Entry 7ADB (electron microscopy, 4.40 A resolution (low resolution: residue-level contacts below are approximate; hydrogen-bond / salt-bridge calls are withheld)); this record covers chains W and Y of the 15 polymer chains in the assembly.

[Chain W]
Protein: DNA-directed RNA polymerase subunit omega
From: Escherichia coli
Notes: EC 2.7.7.6
UniProtKB: P0A800 (RPOZ_ECOLI); residue numbers follow UniProt; this construct covers 1-91
Chain sequence (91 residues; each row starts with the number of its first residue):
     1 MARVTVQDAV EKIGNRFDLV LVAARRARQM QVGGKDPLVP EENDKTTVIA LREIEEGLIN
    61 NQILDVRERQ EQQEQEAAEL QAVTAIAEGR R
Not modelled in the structure: 1, 81-91

[Chain Y]
Protein: DNA-directed RNA polymerase subunit beta'
From: Escherichia coli
Notes: EC 2.7.7.6
UniProtKB: C3SIA2 (C3SIA2_ECOLX); residue numbers follow UniProt; this construct covers 1-1407
Chain sequence (1416 residues; numbered 1 to 1416; the number before each row is that of its first residue):
     1 MKDLLKFLKA QTKTEEFDAI KIALASPDMI RSWSFGEVKK PETINYRTFK PERDGLFCAR
    61 IFGPVKDYEC LCGKYKRLKH RGVICEKCGV EVTQTKVRRE RMGHIELASP TAHIWFLKSL
   121 PSRIGLLLDM PLRDIERVLY FESYVVIEGG MTNLERQQIL TEEQYLDALE EFGDEFDAKM
   181 GAEAIQALLK SMDLEQECEQ LREELNETNS ETKRKKLTKR IKLLEAFVQS GNKPEWMILT
   241 VLPVLPPDLR PLVPLDGGRF ATSDLNDLYR RVINRNNRLK RLLDLAAPDI IVRNEKRMLQ
   301 EAVDALLDNG RRGRAITGSN KRPLKSLADM IKGKQGRFRQ NLLGKRVDYS GRSVITVGPY
   361 LRLHQCGLPK KMALELFKPF IYGKLELRGL ATTIKAAKKM VEREEAVVWD ILDEVIREHP
   421 VLLNRAPTLH RLGIQAFEPV LIEGKAIQLH PLVCAAYNAD FDGDQMAVHV PLTLEAQLEA
   481 RALMMSTNNI LSPANGEPII VPSQDVVLGL YYMTRDCVNA KGEGMVLTGP KEAERLYRSG
   541 LASLHARVKV RITEYEKDAN GELVAKTSLK DTTVGRAILW MIVPKGLPYS IVNQALGKKA
   601 ISKMLNTCYR ILGLKPTVIF ADQIMYTGFA YAARSGASVG IDDMVIPEKK HEIISEAEAE
   661 VAEIQEQFQS GLVTAGERYN KVIDIWAAAN DRVSKAMMDN LQTETVINRD GQEEKQVSFN
   721 SIYMMADSGA RGSAAQIRQL AGMRGLMAKP DGSIIETPIT ANFREGLNVL QYFISTHGAR
   781 KGLADTALKT ANSGYLTRRL VDVAQDLVVT EDDCGTHEGI MMTPVIEGGD VKEPLRDRVL
   841 GRVTAEDVLK PGTADILVPR NTLLHEQWCD LLEENSVDAV KVRSVVSCDT DFGVCAHCYG
   901 RDLARGHIIN KGEAIGVIAA QSIGEPGTQL TMRTFHIGGA ASRAAAESSI QVKNKGSIKL
   961 SNVKSVVNSS GKLVITSRNT ELKLIDEFGR TKESYKVPYG AVLAKGDGEQ VAGGETVANW
  1021 DPHTMPVITE VSGFVRFTDM IDGQTITRQT DELTGLSSLV VLDSAERTAG GKDLRPALKI
  1081 VDAQGNDVLI PGTDMPAQYF LPGKAIVQLE DGVQISSGDT LARIPQESGG TKDITGGLPR
  1141 VADLFEARRP KEPAILAEIS GIVSFGKETK GKRRLVITPV DGSDPYEEMI PKWRQLNVFE
  1201 GERVERGDVI SDGPEAPHDI LRLRGVHAVT RYIVNEVQDV YRLQGVKIND KHIEVIVRQM
  1261 LRKATIVNAG SSDFLEGEQV EYSRVKIANR ELEANGKVGA TYSRDLLGIT KASLATESFI
  1321 SAASFQETTR VLTEAAVAGK RDELRGLKEN VIVGRLIPAG TGYAYHQDRM RRRAAGEAPA
  1381 APQVTAEDAS ASLAELLNAG LGGSDNELEV HHHHHH
Not modelled in the structure: 1-15, 1374-1416
Sequence notes: expression tag (1408-1416)
Ion coordination: Zn2+ site 1: C70, C72, C85, C88; Mg2+: D460, D462, D464 (shared with 1 residue of chain R); Zn2+ site 2: C814, C888, C895, C898
What the authors report for this chain:
  - mutagenesis - C72H, C85H, E86K: decreased growth in response to rhoY80C

[Interface between chain W and chain Y]
Residue-residue contacts - 38 pairs, chain W then chain Y:
  A2(W) - E418(Y)
  R3(W) - K615(Y)
  V4(W) - H364(Y)
  V4(W) - T487(Y)
  T5(W) - T487(Y)
  T5(W) - N488(Y)
  T5(W) - L614(Y)
  T5(W) - K615(Y)
  V6(W) - A482(Y)
  V6(W) - N488(Y)
  Q7(W) - L614(Y)
  D8(W) - K615(Y)
  N15(W) - N910(Y)
  R16(W) - A482(Y)
  R16(W) - L483(Y)
  R16(W) - N488(Y)
  R16(W) - R905(Y)
  F17(W) - N910(Y)
  F17(W) - G1360(Y)
  F17(W) - T1361(Y)
  V20(W) - L478(Y)
  V20(W) - E479(Y)
  V20(W) - L483(Y)
  V20(W) - T1361(Y)
  L21(W) - T1361(Y)
  A24(W) - L474(Y)
  A24(W) - E475(Y)
  A24(W) - L478(Y)
  A27(W) - L474(Y)
  R28(W) - L474(Y)
  R28(W) - E475(Y)
  E42(W) - R417(Y)
  N43(W) - R417(Y)
  D44(W) - E418(Y)
  K45(W) - E418(Y)
  K45(W) - Q477(Y)
  T47(W) - L474(Y)
  T47(W) - R481(Y)
Also at the interface, not in a pair above, chain W (22 interface residues in all): A23, V48
Also at the interface, not in a pair above, chain Y (20 interface residues in all): E438

[Summary]
Chain W and chain Y form an interface of 22 and 20 residues respectively. C70(Y), C72(Y), C85(Y) and C88(Y)
coordinate Zn2+ site 1. D460(Y), D462(Y) and D464(Y) coordinate Mg2+. The paper reports that C72H, C85H and
E86K of chain Y reduce growth in response to rhoY80C.
Chain W is DNA-directed RNA polymerase subunit omega and chain Y is DNA-directed RNA polymerase subunit beta',
both from Escherichia coli; the structure, Transcription termination intermediate complex 1 delta NusG, was
determined by electron microscopy together with 6Z9P, 6Z9Q, 6Z9R, 6Z9S, 6Z9T, 7ADC, 7ADD and 7ADE from the
same study.
